PDB entry 7U51 | electron microscopy, 3.10 A resolution | chains E and I of the 10 polymer chains in the assembly

[Chain E]
Name: Histone H3.2
Source organism: Homo sapiens
UniProt: Q71DI3 (H32_HUMAN); residues 1-135 here correspond to UniProt positions 2-136 (UniProt number = residue number + 1)
Sequence (135 residues; numbered 1 to 135; the number before each row is that of its first residue):
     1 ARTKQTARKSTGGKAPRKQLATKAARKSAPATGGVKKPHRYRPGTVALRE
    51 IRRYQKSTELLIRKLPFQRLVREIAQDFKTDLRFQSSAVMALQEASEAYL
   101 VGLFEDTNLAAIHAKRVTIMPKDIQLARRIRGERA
Disordered / not traced: 1-37, 135
Construct notes: engineered mutation Ala110 (Cys111 in Q71DI3)
Swiss-Prot annotation at these positions:
  - modified residue: Arg2 (Asymmetric dimethylarginine), Thr3 (Phosphothreonine), Lys4 (Allysine), Gln5 (5-glutamyl dopamine), Thr6 (Phosphothreonine), Arg8 (Citrulline), Lys9 (N6,N6,N6-trimethyllysine), Ser10 (ADP-ribosylserine), Thr11 (Phosphothreonine), Lys14 (N6-(2-hydroxyisobutyryl)lysine), Arg17 (Asymmetric dimethylarginine), Lys18 (N6-(2-hydroxyisobutyryl)lysine), Lys23 (N6-(2-hydroxyisobutyryl)lysine), Arg26 (Citrulline), Lys27 (N6,N6,N6-trimethyllysine), Ser28 (ADP-ribosylserine), Lys36 (N6,N6,N6-trimethyllysine), Lys37 (N6-methyllysine), Tyr41 (Phosphotyrosine), Lys56 (N6,N6,N6-trimethyllysine) and 8 more in UniProt
  - lipidation: Lys18 (N6-decanoyllysine)

[Chain I]
Molecule: 147-nt DNA strand
Sequence (147 nucleotides; numbered 1 to 147; the number before each row is that of its first residue):
     1 ATCGAGAATCCCGGTGCCGAGGCCGCTCAATTGGTCGTAGACAGCTCTAG
    51 CACCGCTTAAACGCACGTACGCGCTGTCCCCCGCGTTTTAACCGCCAAGG
   101 GGATTACTCCCTAGTCTCCAGGCACGTGTCAGATATATXCATCCGAT
Disordered / not traced: 1, 147
Modified / non-standard residues: 3DR (1',2'-dideoxyribofuranose-5'-phosphate) at position 139

[Interface between chain E and chain I]
Residue-residue contacts - 23 pairs, chain E then chain I:
  Arg40(E) - DG83(I)  hydrogen bond to the base
  Arg40(E) - DC84(I)  hydrogen bond to the sugar
  Tyr41(E) - DA7(I)  phosphate contact
  Tyr41(E) - DA8(I)  sugar contact
  Tyr41(E) - DG83(I)  sugar contact
  Tyr41(E) - DC84(I)  phosphate contact
  Pro43(E) - DC82(I)  phosphate contact
  Pro43(E) - DG83(I)  phosphate contact
  Val46(E) - DG83(I)  phosphate contact
  Val46(E) - DC84(I)  phosphate contact
  Ala47(E) - DG83(I)  hydrogen bond to the phosphate
  Arg49(E) - DA8(I)  phosphate contact
  Arg49(E) - DT9(I)  phosphate contact
  Arg53(E) - DT9(I)  salt bridge to the phosphate
  Lys56(E) - DC10(I)  salt bridge to the phosphate
  Arg63(E) - DA91(I)  phosphate contact
  Arg63(E) - DC92(I)  salt bridge to the phosphate
  Lys64(E) - DC92(I)  hydrogen bond to the phosphate
  Leu65(E) - DA91(I)  phosphate contact
  Leu65(E) - DC92(I)  hydrogen bond to the phosphate
  Pro66(E) - DA91(I)  sugar contact
  Arg69(E) - DA91(I)  salt bridge to the phosphate
  Arg83(E) - DG100(I)  sugar contact
Other interface residues (no listed pair), chain E (18 interface residues in all): His39, Arg42, Thr45, Asp81
Other interface residues (no listed pair), chain I (11 interface residues in all): DG101

[Overview]
18 residues of chain E face 11 of chain I across their interface, with 5 hydrogen bonds and 4 salt bridges.
Polar pairs include Arg40(E)-DG83(I), Arg40(E)-DC84(I) and Ala47(E)-DG83(I).
Chain E is Histone H3.2 (Homo sapiens) and chain I is a 147-nt DNA strand; the structure, Nucleosome core
particle with AP-site at SHL-6, was determined by electron microscopy, deposited together with 7U50, 7U52 and
7U53.
